PDB entry 2AYB | X-ray diffraction, 3.20 A resolution | chains C and B of the 4 polymer chains in the assembly

Chain C:
Molecule: 16-nt DNA strand
Sequence (16 nucleotides; row label = number of the first residue in the row):
     1 CAACCGAATTCGGTTG

Chain B:
Molecule: Regulatory protein E2
From: Human papillomavirus type 6a
Notes: fragment: C Terminal Domain
Reference sequence: Q84294 (VE2_HPV6A); the construct lacks a stretch of the UniProt sequence, so the offset changes along the chain: 281-304 = UniProt 282-305; 305-366 = UniProt 307-368
Chain sequence (87 residues; each row starts with the number of its first residue):
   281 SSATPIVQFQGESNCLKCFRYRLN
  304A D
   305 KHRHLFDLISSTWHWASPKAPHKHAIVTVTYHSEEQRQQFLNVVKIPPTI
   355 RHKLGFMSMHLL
Sequence notes: variant Met361 (Leu365 in Q84294)

How chain C and chain B interact:
Pairs across the interface (11; chain C residue first):
  DC1(C) - Arg302(B)  sugar contact
  DC1(C) - Pro351(B)  sugar contact
  DA2(C) - Cys295(B)  phosphate contact
  DA2(C) - Cys298(B)  base contact
  DA2(C) - Arg302(B)  salt bridge to the phosphate
  DA2(C) - Pro351(B)  phosphate contact
  DA2(C) - Thr353(B)  hydrogen bond to the phosphate
  DA3(C) - Asn294(B)  base contact
  DC4(C) - Asn294(B)  base contact
  DC4(C) - Lys297(B)  base contact
  DG12(C) - Ala320(B)  phosphate contact
Also at the interface, not in a pair above, chain B (9 interface residues in all): Ile354

Summary:
The interface between chain C and chain B involves 5 residues on one side and 9 on the other, with 1 hydrogen
bond and 1 salt bridge. Among the polar pairs are DA2(C)-Thr353(B) and DA2(C)-Arg302(B).
Here chain C is a 16-nt DNA strand and chain B is Regulatory protein E2 (Human papillomavirus type 6a). Entry
2AYB (Crystal structure of HPV6a E2 DNA Binding Domain bound to a 16 base pair DNA target) was determined by
X-ray diffraction (same publication as 2AYG).
